Entry 4MRR (X-ray diffraction, 2.97 A resolution); this record covers chains A and B.

# Chain A (and B)
Molecule: ABC transporter related protein
From: Novosphingobium aromaticivorans
Notes: chain B of this document is another copy of the same molecule, construct and numbering; everything in this record applies to it too
UniProt: Q2G506 (Q2G506_NOVAD); residues 1-608 here = UniProt positions 1-608
Amino-acid sequence (614 residues; each row starts with the number of its first residue):
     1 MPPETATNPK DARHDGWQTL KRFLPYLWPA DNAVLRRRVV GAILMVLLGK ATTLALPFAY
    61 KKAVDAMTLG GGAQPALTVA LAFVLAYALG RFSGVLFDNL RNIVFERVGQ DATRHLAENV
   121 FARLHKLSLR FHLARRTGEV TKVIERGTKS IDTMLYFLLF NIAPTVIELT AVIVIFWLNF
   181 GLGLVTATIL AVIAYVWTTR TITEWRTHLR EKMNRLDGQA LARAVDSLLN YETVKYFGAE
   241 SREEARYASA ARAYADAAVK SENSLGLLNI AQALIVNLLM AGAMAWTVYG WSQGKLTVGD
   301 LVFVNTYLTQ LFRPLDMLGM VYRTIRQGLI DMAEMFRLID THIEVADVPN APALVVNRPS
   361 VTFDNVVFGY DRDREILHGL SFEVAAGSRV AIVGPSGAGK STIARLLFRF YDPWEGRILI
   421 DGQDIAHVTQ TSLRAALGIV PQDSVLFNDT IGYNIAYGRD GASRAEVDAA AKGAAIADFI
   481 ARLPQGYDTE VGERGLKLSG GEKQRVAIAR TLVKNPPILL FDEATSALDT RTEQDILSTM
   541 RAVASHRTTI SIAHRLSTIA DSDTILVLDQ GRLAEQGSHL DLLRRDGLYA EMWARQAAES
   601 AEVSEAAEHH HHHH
Not modelled in the structure: 1-7, 608-614 (chain B: 1-8, 607-614)
Sequence notes: expression tag (609-614)
Modified residues: Mse1 (selenomethionine); Mse45, Mse67, Mse154, Mse213, Mse280, Mse284, Mse317, Mse320, Mse332, Mse335, Mse540, Mse592 (selenomethionine; parent Met)
Residues lining bound ligands: selenomethionine (MSE): Leu265, Leu268, Asn269, Gln272, Leu315, Asp316, Mse317, Leu318, Gly319, Mse320
UniProt features mapped onto this chain:
  - binding site (glutathione): Arg206 to Arg210, Asn269 to Gln272, Asp316 to Gly319
  - binding site (ATP): Tyr370, Gly394 to Arg405
  - mutagenesis: Tyr195 (Y195F: Strongly increases basal rate of ATP hydrolysis), Asn269 (N269A: Increases basal rate of ATP hydrolysis and abolishes stimulation of ATP hydrolysis by glutathione), Gln272 (Q272A: Abolishes glutathione-dependent ATP hydrolysis), Gly319 (G319L: Abolishes glutathione-dependent ATP hydrolysis), Glu523 (E523Q: Abolishes transporter activity)
Reported in the primary citation:
  - mutagenesis - Y195F, Y195F/Q272A, N269A: increased catalytic activity
  - mutagenesis - Q272A: abolished catalytic activity

# How chain A and chain B interact
Pairs across the interface (186; chain A residue first):
  Tyr60(A) - Mse284(B)  hydrophobic
  Tyr60(A) - Leu301(B)  hydrophobic
  Tyr60(A) - Val302(B)
  Tyr60(A) - Asn305(B)
  Mse67(A) - Val288(B)
  Mse67(A) - Trp291(B)
  Mse67(A) - Val298(B)  hydrophobic
  Mse67(A) - Leu301(B)  hydrophobic
  Thr68(A) - Thr68(B)
  Ala76(A) - Trp291(B)  hydrophobic
  Leu77(A) - Tyr289(B)  hydrophobic
  Leu77(A) - Ser292(B)
  Ala80(A) - Val288(B)  hydrophobic
  Leu81(A) - Ala285(B)
  Leu81(A) - Val288(B)  hydrophobic
  Val84(A) - Mse284(B)  hydrophobic
  Val84(A) - Ala285(B)
  Leu85(A) - Ala285(B)  hydrophobic
  Tyr87(A) - Mse284(B)
  Tyr87(A) - Asn305(B)  hydrogen bond
  Ala88(A) - Asn277(B)
  Ala88(A) - Ala281(B)  hydrophobic
  Arg91(A) - Val276(B)
  Arg91(A) - Asn277(B)  hydrogen bond
  Arg91(A) - Mse280(B)
  Arg91(A) - Thr309(B)
  Phe92(A) - Ile270(B)
  Phe92(A) - Ala273(B)
  Phe92(A) - Leu274(B)  hydrophobic
  Phe92(A) - Asn277(B)
  Val95(A) - Ala273(B)  hydrophobic
  Leu96(A) - Ile270(B)  hydrophobic
  Asn99(A) - Gly266(B)
  Asn99(A) - Asn269(B)  hydrogen bond
  Ile103(A) - Asn263(B)
  Glu106(A) - Val259(B)
  Glu106(A) - Glu262(B)
  Arg107(A) - Ala255(B)
  Arg107(A) - Asp256(B)  salt bridge
  Arg107(A) - Val259(B)
  Gln110(A) - Tyr254(B)
  Gln110(A) - Ala255(B)
  Gln110(A) - Ala258(B)
  Arg114(A) - Ala251(B)
  Arg114(A) - Arg252(B)
  Glu118(A) - Ala248(B)
  Phe121(A) - Ala224(B)
  Phe121(A) - Ser227(B)
  Phe121(A) - Glu243(B)
  Phe121(A) - Glu244(B)
  Phe121(A) - Tyr247(B)  hydrophobic
  Ala122(A) - Glu244(B)
  Leu124(A) - Tyr231(B)
  His125(A) - Ser227(B)  hydrogen bond
  His125(A) - Leu228(B)
  His125(A) - Tyr231(B)
  His125(A) - Lys235(B)  hydrogen bond (backbone-side chain)
  Leu127(A) - Tyr231(B)  hydrogen bond (backbone-side chain)
  Leu129(A) - Tyr231(B)  hydrophobic
  Leu129(A) - Glu232(B)
  Phe131(A) - Tyr231(B)  hydrophobic
  Leu133(A) - Leu228(B)
  Leu133(A) - Leu229(B)
  Arg135(A) - Leu229(B)
  Arg136(A) - Glu493(B)  salt bridge
  Thr137(A) - Leu229(B)
  Thr141(A) - Leu221(B)
  Thr141(A) - Val225(B)
  Ile144(A) - Leu221(B)  hydrophobic
  Glu145(A) - Leu221(B)
  Leu221(A) - Thr141(B)
  Leu221(A) - Ile144(B)  hydrophobic
  Leu221(A) - Glu145(B)
  Ala224(A) - Phe121(B)
  Val225(A) - Val140(B)  hydrophobic
  Val225(A) - Thr141(B)
  Asp226(A) - Phe447(B)
  Asp226(A) - Asn448(B)  hydrogen bond
  Ser227(A) - Phe121(B)
  Ser227(A) - His125(B)  hydrogen bond
  Leu228(A) - Leu124(B)  hydrophobic
  Leu228(A) - Leu133(B)
  Leu229(A) - Leu133(B)
  Leu229(A) - Thr137(B)
  Asn230(A) - Val445(B)
  Asn230(A) - Phe447(B)
  Tyr231(A) - Leu124(B)
  Tyr231(A) - His125(B)
  Tyr231(A) - Leu127(B)  hydrogen bond (side chain-backbone)
  Tyr231(A) - Leu129(B)  hydrophobic
  Tyr231(A) - Leu133(B)  hydrophobic
  Glu232(A) - Leu129(B)
  Glu232(A) - Arg405(B)  salt bridge
  Thr233(A) - Val445(B)
  Val234(A) - Tyr457(B)
  Lys235(A) - His125(B)  hydrogen bond (side chain-backbone)
  Lys235(A) - Phe410(B)
  Lys235(A) - Arg434(B)
  Tyr236(A) - Phe408(B)  hydrophobic
  Tyr236(A) - Phe410(B)  hydrophobic
  Tyr236(A) - Ile439(B)
  Tyr236(A) - Lys514(B)  hydrogen bond (backbone-side chain)
  Phe237(A) - Arg510(B)
  Phe237(A) - Thr511(B)
  Ala239(A) - Tyr457(B)
  Arg242(A) - Tyr457(B)  hydrogen bond (side chain-backbone)
  Arg242(A) - Asp460(B)  salt bridge
  Glu243(A) - Phe121(B)
  Glu243(A) - Phe447(B)
  Glu243(A) - Tyr453(B)
  Glu243(A) - Tyr457(B)  hydrogen bond
  Glu244(A) - Phe121(B)
  Glu244(A) - Ala122(B)
  Arg246(A) - Asp449(B)  salt bridge
  Arg246(A) - Tyr453(B)  hydrogen bond
  Tyr247(A) - Ala117(B)
  Ala248(A) - Glu118(B)
  Ala251(A) - Arg114(B)
  Arg252(A) - Arg114(B)
  Tyr254(A) - Gln110(B)
  Asp256(A) - Arg107(B)  salt bridge
  Ala258(A) - Gln110(B)
  Val259(A) - Glu106(B)
  Val259(A) - Arg107(B)
  Glu262(A) - Glu106(B)
  Asn263(A) - Ile103(B)
  Gly266(A) - Asn99(B)
  Asn269(A) - Asn99(B)  hydrogen bond
  Ile270(A) - Phe92(B)
  Ile270(A) - Leu96(B)  hydrophobic
  Ala273(A) - Phe92(B)
  Ala273(A) - Val95(B)  hydrophobic
  Leu274(A) - Phe92(B)  hydrophobic
  Val276(A) - Arg91(B)
  Asn277(A) - Ala88(B)
  Asn277(A) - Arg91(B)  hydrogen bond
  Asn277(A) - Phe92(B)
  Mse280(A) - Arg91(B)
  Ala281(A) - Leu85(B)  hydrophobic
  Ala281(A) - Ala88(B)  hydrophobic
  Mse284(A) - Tyr60(B)  hydrophobic
  Mse284(A) - Tyr87(B)
  Ala285(A) - Leu81(B)  hydrophobic
  Val288(A) - Mse67(B)  hydrophobic
  Val288(A) - Ala80(B)  hydrophobic
  Val288(A) - Leu81(B)  hydrophobic
  Tyr289(A) - Leu77(B)  hydrophobic
  Trp291(A) - Mse67(B)
  Ser292(A) - Ala73(B)
  Ser292(A) - Leu77(B)
  Val298(A) - Mse67(B)
  Leu301(A) - Tyr60(B)  hydrophobic
  Val302(A) - Tyr60(B)
  Val302(A) - Val302(B)  hydrophobic
  Asn305(A) - Tyr60(B)  hydrogen bond
  Asn305(A) - Tyr87(B)  hydrogen bond
  Thr309(A) - Arg91(B)
  Arg405(A) - Glu232(B)  salt bridge
  Phe408(A) - Tyr236(B)  hydrophobic
  Phe410(A) - Lys235(B)
  Phe410(A) - Tyr236(B)  hydrophobic
  Arg434(A) - Lys235(B)
  Ile439(A) - Tyr236(B)  hydrophobic
  Val445(A) - Asn230(B)
  Phe447(A) - Asp226(B)
  Phe447(A) - Asn230(B)
  Phe447(A) - Glu243(B)
  Asn448(A) - Asp226(B)  hydrogen bond (backbone-side chain)
  Asp449(A) - Arg246(B)  salt bridge
  Tyr453(A) - Glu243(B)
  Tyr453(A) - Arg246(B)  hydrogen bond
  Tyr457(A) - Val234(B)
  Tyr457(A) - Phe237(B)  hydrophobic
  Tyr457(A) - Ala239(B)
  Tyr457(A) - Arg242(B)  hydrogen bond (backbone-side chain)
  Tyr457(A) - Glu243(B)  hydrogen bond
  Gly458(A) - Phe237(B)
  Asp460(A) - Arg242(B)  salt bridge
  Arg510(A) - Thr233(B)
  Arg510(A) - Phe237(B)
  Lys514(A) - Tyr236(B)  hydrogen bond (side chain-backbone)
  Lys514(A) - Phe237(B)
  Thr530(A) - Ala606(B)
  Arg531(A) - Glu602(B)  salt bridge
  Arg531(A) - Val603(B)
  Ser604(A) - Ser604(B)
Also at the interface, not in a pair above, chain A (120 interface residues in all): Ala66, Ala117, Ser128, Ala134, Val140, Asp152, Glu240, Ala255, Leu265, Leu437, Leu446, Arg459, Glu493, Thr511, Gln534, Ala607
Also at the interface, not in a pair above, chain B (118 interface residues in all): Val64, Gly72, Ala76, Val84, Ser128, Arg135, Arg136, Asp152, Glu240, Leu265, Gly458, Arg459, Ser600

# Overview
120 residues of chain A and 118 residues of chain B are in contact; the contacts include 23 hydrogen bonds and
10 salt bridges. Among the polar pairs are Arg107(A)-Asp256(B), Arg136(A)-Glu493(B) and Glu232(A)-Arg405(B).
The paper reports that Y195F, Y195F/Q272A and N269A of chain A increase catalytic activity; Q272A of chain A
abolishes catalytic activity.
Chain A and chain B are both ABC transporter related protein (Novosphingobium aromaticivorans); the structure,
Structure of a bacterial Atm1-family ABC transporter, was determined by X-ray diffraction, deposited together
with 4MRN, 4MRP, 4MRS and 4MRV.
